PDB entry 5ED4 | X-ray diffraction, 2.40 A resolution | chains A and D of the 4 polymer chains in the assembly

== Chain A ==
Molecule: Response regulator
Source organism: Mycobacterium tuberculosis
Notes: EC 3.1.3.1
UniProt: A0A045J469 (A0A045J469_MYCTX); residue numbers follow UniProt; this construct covers 1-247
Chain sequence (250 residues; each row starts with the number of its first residue; numbers below 1 keep their minus sign (Gly-2 is residue -2)):
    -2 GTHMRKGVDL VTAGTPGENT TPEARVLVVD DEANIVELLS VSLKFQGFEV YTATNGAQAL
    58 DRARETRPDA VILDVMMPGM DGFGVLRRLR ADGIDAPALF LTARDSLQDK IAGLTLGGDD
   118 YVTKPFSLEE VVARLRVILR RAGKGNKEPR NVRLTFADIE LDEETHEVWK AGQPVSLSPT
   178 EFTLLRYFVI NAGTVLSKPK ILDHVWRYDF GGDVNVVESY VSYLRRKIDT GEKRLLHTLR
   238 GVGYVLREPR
Unresolved in the structure: -2 to 17, 141-148
Construct notes: expression tag (-2 to 0)
Metal / ion sites: Ca2+: Asp28, Asp71, Met73
From the paper describing this entry:
  - contacts within the chain: Phe123-Tyr205 (pi stacking), Asn212-Glu215 (hydrogen bond)
  - self-association interface (contacts with another copy of this molecule); pairs are residue here / residue on that copy: Leu35-Leu113 (hydrophobic contact), Phe42-Gly114 (pi stacking), Leu125-Leu113 (hydrophobic contact), Val192-Glu161 (hydrogen bond), Pro196-Tyr118 (hydrophobic contact), Asp200-Thr112 (hydrogen bond), His201-Leu113 (hydrophobic contact), Val192, Leu236, Val239
  - Ca2+ coordination: Asp28, Asp71, Met73
  - post-translational modification sites: Asp71 (citing earlier work)
  - binding site for the 26-nt DNA strand: Ser175, Thr177, Trp203, Arg204, Phe207, Asn212, Val213, Ser216, Tyr217, Tyr220, Arg237
  - binding site for the 26-nt DNA strand (chain D): Lys195, Asn212, Glu215, Ser216, Ser219, Tyr220, Arg222, Arg223, Thr235, Arg237, Gly238, Tyr241
  - mutagenesis - L113D, Y205A: unchanged binding to perfect direct repeat
  - mutagenesis - L113D, Y205A: unchanged stability
  - mutagenesis - L113D: unchanged binding to direct repeat with a 3-bp spacer

== Chain D ==
Molecule: 26-nt DNA strand
Sequence (26 nucleotides; each row starts with the number of its first residue):
     1 CTAGATGCTG TGAATCAGCT GTGAAT

== How chain A and chain D interact ==
Residue-residue contacts - 17 pairs, chain A then chain D:
  Lys195(A) - DG18(D)  salt bridge to the phosphate
  Asn212(A) - DT20(D)  hydrogen bond to the base
  Glu215(A) - DG18(D)  sugar contact
  Glu215(A) - DC19(D)  base contact
  Glu215(A) - DT20(D)  base contact
  Ser216(A) - DT20(D)  base contact
  Ser219(A) - DT20(D)  hydrogen bond to the phosphate
  Arg222(A) - DC19(D)  salt bridge to the phosphate
  Arg223(A) - DT20(D)  sugar contact
  Arg223(A) - DG21(D)  salt bridge to the phosphate
  Thr235(A) - DG18(D)  phosphate contact
  Thr235(A) - DC19(D)  hydrogen bond to the phosphate
  Arg237(A) - DA17(D)  hydrogen bond to the base
  Arg237(A) - DG18(D)  hydrogen bond to the sugar
  Gly238(A) - DA17(D)  phosphate contact
  Gly238(A) - DG18(D)  hydrogen bond to the phosphate
  Tyr241(A) - DC19(D)  hydrogen bond to the phosphate
Also at the interface, not in a pair above, chain A (14 interface residues in all): Tyr220, Leu236, Val239
Also at the interface, not in a pair above, chain D (6 interface residues in all): DT22

== Summary ==
14 residues of chain A and 6 residues of chain D are in contact; the contacts include 7 hydrogen bonds and 3
salt bridges. Polar pairs include Asn212(A)-DT20(D), Arg237(A)-DA17(D) and Arg237(A)-DG18(D). The paper
reports a binding site for the 26-nt DNA strand (chain D) at Lys195(A), Asn212(A) and Glu215(A) among others;
L113D and Y205A of chain A leave binding to perfect direct repeat unchanged.
Chain A is Response regulator (Mycobacterium tuberculosis) and chain D is a 26-nt DNA strand; the structure,
Structure of a PhoP-DNA complex, was determined by X-ray diffraction.
